5JJL - chains A and G of the 7 polymer chains in the assembly; structure by X-ray diffraction, 3.20 A resolution.

# Chain A
Molecule: Transcription termination factor Rho
From: Escherichia coli O157:H7
Notes: EC 3.6.4.-; engineered mutation(s): N-terminal MGH insertion
Reference sequence: P0AG32 (RHO_ECO57); numbering as in UniProt (aligned over 2-417)
Sequence (420 residues; numbered -2 to 417; the number before each row is that of its first residue; numbers below 1 keep their minus sign (Mse-2 is residue -2)):
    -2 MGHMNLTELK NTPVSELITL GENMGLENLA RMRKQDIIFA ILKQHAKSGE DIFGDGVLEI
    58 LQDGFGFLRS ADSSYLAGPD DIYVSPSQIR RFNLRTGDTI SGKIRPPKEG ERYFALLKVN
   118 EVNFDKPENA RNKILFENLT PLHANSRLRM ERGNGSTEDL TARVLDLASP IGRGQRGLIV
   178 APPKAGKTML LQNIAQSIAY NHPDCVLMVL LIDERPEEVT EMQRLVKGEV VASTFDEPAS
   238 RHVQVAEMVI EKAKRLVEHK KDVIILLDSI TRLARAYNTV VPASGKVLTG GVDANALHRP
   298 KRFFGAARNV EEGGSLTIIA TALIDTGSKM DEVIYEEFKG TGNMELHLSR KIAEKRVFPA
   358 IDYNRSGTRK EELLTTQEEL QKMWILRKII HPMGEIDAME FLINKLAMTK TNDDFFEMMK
Not modelled in the structure: -2 to 0, 19-29, 107-110, 125-129, 417
Construct notes: initiating methionine (-2); expression tag (-1 to 1)
Modified / non-standard residues: Mse-2, Mse1, Mse21, Mse29 (selenomethionine); Mse147, Mse186, Mse205, Mse219, Mse245, Mse327, Mse341, Mse380, Mse390, Mse396, Mse405, Mse415, Mse416 (selenomethionine; parent Met)
Swiss-Prot annotation at these positions:
  - region: Gly61 to Arg66 (RNA-binding 1), Asp78 to Tyr80 (RNA-binding 1), Glu108 to Tyr110 (RNA-binding 1), Val284 to Gly288 (RNA-binding 2)
  - binding site (ATP): Gly169 to Gly174, Lys181 to Mse186, Arg212
  - site: Lys326 (RNA-binding 2)
Bound ions: Mg2+: Thr185 (together with ADP)
Small-molecule neighbours:
  - ADP / beryllium trifluoride, molecule 1: Thr158, Pro179, Pro180, Lys181, Ala182, Gly183, Lys184, Thr185, Mse186, Arg212, Glu215, Leu320, Phe355
  - ADP / beryllium trifluoride, molecule 2: Arg366, Lys367, Glu368, Glu369, Trp381
From the paper describing this entry:
  - specificity-determining residues: Lys326 (proposed by the authors, not directly observed)

# Chain G
Molecule: 12-nt RNA strand
Sequence (12 nucleotides; each row starts with the number of its first residue):
     1 UUUUUUUUUU UU
Not modelled in the structure: 10-12

# Chain A / chain G interface
Pairs across the interface (8; chain A residue first):
  Val284(A) with U1(G), hydrogen bond to the base; U2(G), sugar contact
  Leu285(A) with U2(G), sugar contact
  Thr286(A) with U3(G), phosphate contact
  Gly287(A) with U2(G), phosphate contact; U3(G), hydrogen bond to the phosphate
  Gly288(A) with U2(G), sugar contact
  Lys326(A) with U7(G), hydrogen bond to the base
Other interface residues (no listed pair), chain A (7 interface residues in all): Lys283

# Overview
7 residues of chain A and 4 residues of chain G are in contact, with 3 hydrogen bonds. Polar pairs include
Val284(A)-U1(G), Lys326(A)-U7(G) and Gly287(A)-U3(G). Chain A binds ADP / beryllium trifluoride. From UniProt:
13 ATP-binding residues on chain A. From the paper: the specificity determinant Lys326(A).
Here chain A is Transcription termination factor Rho (Escherichia coli O157:H7) and chain G is a 12-nt RNA
strand. Entry 5JJL (Rho transcription termination factor bound to rU8 and 5 ADP-BeF3 molecules) was determined
by X-ray diffraction together with 5JJI and 5JJK from the same study.
